3KRO - chains B and D of the 4 polymer chains in the assembly; structure by X-ray diffraction, 1.95 A resolution.

== Chain B ==
Protein: Geranyl diphosphate synthase small subunit
From: Mentha x piperita
Notes: EC 2.5.1.1
UniProt: Q9SBR4 (Q9SBR4_MENPI); residues 2-266 here correspond to UniProt positions 49-313 (UniProt number = residue number + 47)
Amino-acid sequence (274 residues; each row starts with the number of its first residue):
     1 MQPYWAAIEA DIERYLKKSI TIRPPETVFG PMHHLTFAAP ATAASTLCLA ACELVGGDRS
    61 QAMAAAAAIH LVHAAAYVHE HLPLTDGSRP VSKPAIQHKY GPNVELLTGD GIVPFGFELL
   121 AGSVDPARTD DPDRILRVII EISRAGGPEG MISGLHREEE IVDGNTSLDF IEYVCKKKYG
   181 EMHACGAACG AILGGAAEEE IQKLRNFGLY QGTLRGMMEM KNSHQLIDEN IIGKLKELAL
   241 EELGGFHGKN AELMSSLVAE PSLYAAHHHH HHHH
Disordered / not traced: 260-274
Differences from the reference sequence: expression tag (1, 267-274)

== Chain D ==
Protein: Geranyl diphosphate synthase large subunit
From: Mentha x piperita
Notes: EC 2.5.1.1
UniProt: Q9SBR3 (Q9SBR3_MENPI); residues 2-295 here correspond to UniProt positions 84-377 (UniProt number = residue number + 82)
Amino-acid sequence (295 residues; numbered 1 to 295; the number before each row is that of its first residue):
     1 MFDFDGYMLR KAKSVNKALE AAVQMKEPLK IHESMRYSLL AGGKRVRPML CIAACELVGG
    61 DESTAMPAAC AVEMIHTMSL MHDDLPCMDN DDLRRGKPTN HMAFGESVAV LAGDALLSFA
   121 FEHVAAATKG APPERIVRVL GELAVSIGSE GLVAGQVVDV CSEGMAEVGL DHLEFIHHHK
   181 TAALLQGSVV LGAILGGGKE EEVAKLRKFA NCIGLLFQVV DDILDVTKSS KELGKTAGKD
   241 LVADKTTYPK LIGVEKSKEF ADRLNREAQE QLLHFHPHRA APLIALANYI AYRDN
Differences from the reference sequence: expression tag (1)
Bound ions: Mg2+ site 1: Asp-83, Asp-89 (together with dimethylallyl S-thiolodiphosphate)
Ligand contacts:
  - dimethylallyl S-thiolodiphosphate (DST): Ser-79, Leu-80, Asp-83, Asp-84, Asp-89, Arg-94, Leu-152, Gln-156, Lys-180, Gln-218, Asp-221, Lys-235, Lys-245
  - 3-methylbut-3-enyl trihydrogen diphosphate (IPE): Gly-43, Lys-44, Arg-47, Glu-73, His-76, Leu-80, Arg-94, Arg-95, Thr-181, Phe-217, Gln-218, Asp-221, Lys-235, Arg-293, Asn-295
What the authors report for this chain:
  - binding site for 3-methylbut-3-enyl trihydrogen diphosphate: Arg-293, Asn-295
  - mutagenesis - D83A/D84A/D89A, R293DEL/D294DEL/N295DEL: abolished catalytic activity

== How chain B and chain D interact ==
Residue-residue contacts (13):
  Arg-157(B) / Glu-27(D)  salt bridge
  Arg-157(B) / Leu-29(D)
  Ser-167(B) / Glu-33(D)  hydrogen bond
  Asp-169(B) / Met-25(D)
  Asp-169(B) / Arg-36(D)  salt bridge
  Phe-170(B) / Leu-29(D)  hydrophobic
  Phe-170(B) / Glu-33(D)
  Tyr-173(B) / Met-25(D)
  Tyr-173(B) / Lys-26(D)
  Tyr-173(B) / Glu-27(D)
  Tyr-173(B) / Leu-29(D)  hydrophobic
  Lys-234(B) / Glu-20(D)  salt bridge
  Glu-237(B) / Lys-17(D)  salt bridge

== Summary ==
The interface between chain B and chain D involves 7 residues on one side and 8 on the other; the contacts
include 1 hydrogen bond and 4 salt bridges. Among the polar pairs are Arg-157(B)/Glu-27(D),
Asp-169(B)/Arg-36(D) and Lys-234(B)/Glu-20(D). The paper reports a binding site for 3-methylbut-3-enyl
trihydrogen diphosphate at Arg-293(D) and Asn-295(D); D83A/D84A/D89A and R293DEL/D294DEL/N295DEL of chain D
abolish catalytic activity.
Chain B is Geranyl diphosphate synthase small subunit and chain D is Geranyl diphosphate synthase large
subunit, both from Mentha x piperita; the structure, Mint heterotetrameric geranyl pyrophosphate synthase in
complex with magnesium, IPP, and DMASPP (II), was determined by X-ray diffraction (same publication as 3KRA,
3KRC, 3KRF and 3KRP).
